9I2Q - chains G and H of the 8 polymer chains in the assembly; structure by electron microscopy, 2.90 A resolution.

== Chain G (and H) ==
Name: Putative transmembrane protein Wzc
Source organism: Escherichia coli
Notes: chain H of this document is another copy of the same molecule, construct and numbering; everything in this record applies to it too
UniProt: Q9X4B9 (Q9X4B9_ECOLX); residues 1-714 here = UniProt positions 1-714
Chain sequence (727 residues; numbered 1 to 727; the number before each row is that of its first residue):
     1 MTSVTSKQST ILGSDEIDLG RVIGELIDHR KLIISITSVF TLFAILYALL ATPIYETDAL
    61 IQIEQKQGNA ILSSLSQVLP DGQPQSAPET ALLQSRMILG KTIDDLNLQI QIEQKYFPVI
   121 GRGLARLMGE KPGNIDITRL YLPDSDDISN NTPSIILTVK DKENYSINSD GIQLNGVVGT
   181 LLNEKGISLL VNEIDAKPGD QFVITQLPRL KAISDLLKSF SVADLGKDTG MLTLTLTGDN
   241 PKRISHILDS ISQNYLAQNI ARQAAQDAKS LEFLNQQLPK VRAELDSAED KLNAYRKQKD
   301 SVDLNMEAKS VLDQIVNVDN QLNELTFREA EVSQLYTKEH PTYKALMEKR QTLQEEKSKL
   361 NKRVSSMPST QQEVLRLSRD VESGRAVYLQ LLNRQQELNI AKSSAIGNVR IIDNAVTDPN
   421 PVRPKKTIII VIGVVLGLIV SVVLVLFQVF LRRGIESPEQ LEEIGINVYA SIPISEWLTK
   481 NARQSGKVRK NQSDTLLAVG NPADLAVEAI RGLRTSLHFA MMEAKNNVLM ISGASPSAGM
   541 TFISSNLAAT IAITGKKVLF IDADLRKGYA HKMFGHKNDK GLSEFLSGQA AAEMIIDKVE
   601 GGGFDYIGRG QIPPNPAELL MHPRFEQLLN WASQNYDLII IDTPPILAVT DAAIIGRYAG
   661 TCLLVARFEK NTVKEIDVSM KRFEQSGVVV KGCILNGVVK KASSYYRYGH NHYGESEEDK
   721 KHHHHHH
Not modelled in the structure: 1-16, 65-84, 280-384, 478-493, 705-727 (chain H: 1-16, 65-84, 280-383, 478-493, 705-727)
Construct notes: conflict Gly121 (Ala in Q9X4B9), Arg126 (Gly in Q9X4B9); engineered mutation Met540 (Lys in Q9X4B9); expression tag (715-727)
Ion coordination: Mg2+: Thr541 (together with ADP)
Ligand contacts: ADP (adenosine-5'-diphosphate): Ile472, Pro473, Ile474, Ser475, Pro536, Ser537, Ala538, Gly539, Met540, Thr541, Phe542, Tyr569, Arg667, Asn696, Gly697
From the paper describing this entry:
  - specificity-determining residues: Glu675 (proposed by the authors, not directly observed)

== Interface between chain G and chain H ==
Residue-residue contacts (33; chain G residue first):
  Asp58(G) with Arg96(H), salt bridge
  Gln62(G) with Arg262(H)
  Gly129(G) with Ile148(H)
  Lys131(G) with Ile148(H)
  Thr229(G) with Pro88(H)
  Met231(G) with Ala91(H), hydrophobic
  Ile400(G) with Phe273(H), hydrophobic
  Ser403(G) with Phe273(H)
  Ser404(G) with Gln266(H), hydrogen bond; Ser270(H)
  Ala405(G) with Lys269(H)
  Ile406(G) with Gln266(H); Lys269(H)
  Arg410(G) with Arg262(H)
  Ile412(G) with Leu92(H), hydrophobic; Ser95(H)
  Asp413(G) with Ser95(H); Arg96(H), hydrogen bond (side chain-backbone); Met97(H)
  Asn414(G) with Arg96(H), hydrogen bond (backbone-side chain)
  Val416(G) with Arg96(H); Leu210(H), hydrophobic
  Thr417(G) with Leu210(H)
  Pro419(G) with Leu210(H)
  Glu459(G) with Lys674(H), salt bridge
  Val468(G) with Gln685(H), hydrogen bond (backbone-side chain)
  Glu508(G) with Arg566(H), salt bridge
  Arg511(G) with Glu618(H), salt bridge
  Thr515(G) with Thr650(H), hydrogen bond; Ile654(H)
  His518(G) with Arg657(H)
  Phe519(G) with Gln685(H)
  Ile553(G) with Glu618(H)
Also at the interface, not in a pair above, chain G (36 interface residues in all): Leu19, Ile23, Ala59, Leu60, Gln396, Tyr469, Gly512, Arg514, Ser516, Thr554
Also at the interface, not in a pair above, chain H (31 interface residues in all): Ala87, Gln258, Leu274, Val387, Phe450, Leu451, Ala617, Met621, Ala648, Ser686, Gly687

== In short ==
The interface between chain G and chain H involves 36 residues on one side and 31 on the other; the contacts
include 5 hydrogen bonds and 4 salt bridges. Among the polar pairs are Asp58(G)-Arg96(H), Glu459(G)-Lys674(H)
and Glu508(G)-Arg566(H). Bound to chain G: ADP. From the paper: the specificity determinant Glu675(G).
Chain G and chain H are both Putative transmembrane protein Wzc (Escherichia coli); the structure,
Wzc-K540M-3YE MgADP C1, was determined by electron microscopy (same publication as 9I2R, 9EXO, 9EXP, 9EXQ and
9EXR).
